5EFZ - chains A and B; structure by X-ray diffraction, 1.82 A resolution.

Chain A (and B):
Molecule: Homoserine O-acetyltransferase
Organism: Pseudomonas veronii
Notes: EC 2.3.1.-, 2.3.1.31; chain B of this document is another copy of the same molecule, construct and numbering; everything in this record applies to it too
UniProtKB: Q0MRG5 (Q0MRG5_9PSED); residue numbers follow UniProt; this construct covers 2-349
Chain sequence (361 residues; each row starts with the number of its first residue; numbers below 1 keep their minus sign (Met-11 is residue -11)):
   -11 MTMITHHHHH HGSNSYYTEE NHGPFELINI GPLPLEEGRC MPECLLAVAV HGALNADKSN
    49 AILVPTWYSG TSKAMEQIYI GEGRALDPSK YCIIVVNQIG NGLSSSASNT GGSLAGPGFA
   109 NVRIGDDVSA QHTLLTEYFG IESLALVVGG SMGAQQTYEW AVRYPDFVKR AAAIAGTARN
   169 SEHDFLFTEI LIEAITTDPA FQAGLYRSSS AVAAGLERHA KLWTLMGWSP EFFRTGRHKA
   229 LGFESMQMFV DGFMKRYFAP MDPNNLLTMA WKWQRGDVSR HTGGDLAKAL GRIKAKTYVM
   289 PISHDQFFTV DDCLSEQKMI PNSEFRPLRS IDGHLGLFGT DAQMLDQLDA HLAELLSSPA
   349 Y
Unresolved in the structure: -11 to 2 (chain B: -11 to 2, 348-349)
Construct notes: initiating methionine (-11); expression tag (-10 to 1)
UniProt features mapped onto this chain:
  - active site: Ser139 (Nucleophile), Asp293, His322

How chain A and chain B interact:
Residue-residue contacts - 42 pairs, chain A then chain B:
  Glu170(A) - His226(B)  salt bridge
  Glu170(A) - Ser233(B)
  Glu170(A) - Met234(B)  hydrogen bond (side chain-backbone)
  His171(A) - Leu213(B)  hydrogen bond (side chain-backbone)
  His171(A) - Pro218(B)
  His171(A) - Phe221(B)
  His171(A) - Met234(B)
  Leu174(A) - Thr212(B)
  Leu174(A) - Leu213(B)
  Phe175(A) - Leu213(B)  hydrophobic
  Glu177(A) - Lys209(B)  salt bridge
  Ile178(A) - Lys209(B)
  Ile178(A) - Leu210(B)  hydrophobic
  Glu181(A) - Lys209(B)  salt bridge
  Thr185(A) - Arg206(B)
  Lys209(A) - Glu177(B)  salt bridge
  Lys209(A) - Ile178(B)
  Lys209(A) - Glu181(B)  salt bridge
  Leu210(A) - Leu210(B)  hydrophobic
  Thr212(A) - Leu174(B)
  Leu213(A) - His171(B)  hydrogen bond (backbone-side chain)
  Leu213(A) - Leu174(B)
  Leu213(A) - Phe175(B)  hydrophobic
  Leu213(A) - Ile178(B)  hydrophobic
  Met214(A) - Leu213(B)  hydrophobic
  Met214(A) - Met214(B)  hydrophobic
  Pro218(A) - His171(B)
  Pro218(A) - Gln294(B)
  Pro218(A) - Thr297(B)
  Glu219(A) - Asp299(B)
  Phe221(A) - His171(B)
  Arg222(A) - Asp300(B)
  Arg222(A) - Ser303(B)
  His226(A) - Glu170(B)  salt bridge
  Met234(A) - Glu170(B)  hydrogen bond (backbone-side chain)
  Met234(A) - Leu174(B)  hydrophobic
  Gln294(A) - Pro218(B)
  Gln294(A) - Gln294(B)
  Thr297(A) - Pro218(B)
  Asp299(A) - Glu219(B)
  Asp300(A) - Arg222(B)
  Ser303(A) - Arg222(B)
Interface residues without a listed pair, chain A (26 interface residues in all): Arg206, Ser233
Interface residues without a listed pair, chain B (27 interface residues in all): Thr185, Lys227

Summary:
The interface between chain A and chain B involves 26 residues on one side and 27 on the other, with 4
hydrogen bonds and 6 salt bridges. Polar contacts include Glu170(A)-His226(B), Glu177(A)-Lys209(B) and
Glu181(A)-Lys209(B). From UniProt: 3 active-site residues on chain A.
Both chains are Homoserine O-acetyltransferase (Pseudomonas veronii). Entry 5EFZ (Monoclinic structure of the
acetyl esterase MekB) was determined by X-ray diffraction (same publication as 5D7B, 5E4Y and 5D6O).
